PDB entry 8RRQ | X-ray diffraction, 1.60 A resolution | chain A

[Chain A]
Molecule: Tyrosine-protein kinase SYK
Source organism: Homo sapiens
Notes: EC 2.7.10.2
UniProt: P43405 (KSYK_HUMAN); residues 355-635 here = UniProt positions 355-635
Chain sequence (282 residues; numbered 354 to 635; the number before each row is that of its first residue):
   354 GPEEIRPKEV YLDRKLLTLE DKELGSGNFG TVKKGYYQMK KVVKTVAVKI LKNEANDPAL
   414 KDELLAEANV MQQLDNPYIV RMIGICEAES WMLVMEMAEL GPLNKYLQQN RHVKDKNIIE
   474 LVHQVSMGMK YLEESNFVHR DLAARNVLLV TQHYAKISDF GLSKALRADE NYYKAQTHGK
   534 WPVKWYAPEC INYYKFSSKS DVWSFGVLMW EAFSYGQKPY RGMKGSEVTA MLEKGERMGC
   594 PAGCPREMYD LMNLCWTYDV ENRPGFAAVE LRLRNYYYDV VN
Not modelled in the structure: 354-362, 530-531, 633-635
Construct notes: expression tag (354)
Modified positions: Tyr525 (O-phosphotyrosine; PTR); Tyr526 (O-phosphotyrosine; PTR)
Residues lining bound ligands: A1H2W (N-[(1S,2R)-2-azanylcyclohexyl]-5-[2-[(3,5-dimethylphenyl)amino]pyrimidin-4-yl]-2-methyl-pyrazole-3-carboxamide): Leu377, Gly378, Ser379, Phe382, Val385, Ala400, Lys402, Glu420, Val433, Met448, Glu449, Met450, Ala451, Glu452, Leu453, Gly454, Pro455, Arg498, Asn499, Leu501, Ser511, Asp512
Curated features (UniProtKB/Swiss-Prot):
  - active site: Asp494 (Proton acceptor)
  - binding site (ATP): Leu377 to Val385, Lys402
  - modified residue: Tyr364 (Phosphotyrosine), Ser379 (Phosphoserine), Thr384 (Phosphothreonine), Tyr484 (Phosphotyrosine), Tyr507 (Phosphotyrosine), Tyr525 (Phosphotyrosine), Tyr526 (Phosphotyrosine), Thr530 (Phosphothreonine), Tyr546 (Phosphotyrosine), Ser579 (Phosphoserine), Thr582 (Phosphothreonine), Tyr629 (Phosphotyrosine), Tyr630 (Phosphotyrosine), Tyr631 (Phosphotyrosine)
  - natural variant: Met450 (M450I: In IMD82), Ser550 (S550F: In IMD82; S550Y: In IMD82)
  - mutagenesis: Tyr630 (Y630F: Loss of interaction with BLNK)

[In short]
Chain A binds compound A1H2W. Curated annotation (UniProt) lists active-site residue Asp494, 10 ATP-binding
residues and one mutagenesis site.
Chain A is Tyrosine-protein kinase SYK (Homo sapiens); the structure, Crystal structure of human SYK in
complex with compound 24, was determined by X-ray diffraction together with 8RRZ from the same study.
